Entry 1MIW (X-ray diffraction, 3.00 A resolution); this record covers chains A and B.

# Chain A (and B)
Protein: tRNA CCA-adding enzyme
From: Geobacillus stearothermophilus
Notes: chain B of this document is another copy of the same molecule, construct and numbering; everything in this record applies to it too
Reference sequence: Q7SIB1 (Q7SIB1_BACST); residue numbers follow UniProt; this construct covers 1-404
Chain sequence (404 residues; each row starts with the number of its first residue):
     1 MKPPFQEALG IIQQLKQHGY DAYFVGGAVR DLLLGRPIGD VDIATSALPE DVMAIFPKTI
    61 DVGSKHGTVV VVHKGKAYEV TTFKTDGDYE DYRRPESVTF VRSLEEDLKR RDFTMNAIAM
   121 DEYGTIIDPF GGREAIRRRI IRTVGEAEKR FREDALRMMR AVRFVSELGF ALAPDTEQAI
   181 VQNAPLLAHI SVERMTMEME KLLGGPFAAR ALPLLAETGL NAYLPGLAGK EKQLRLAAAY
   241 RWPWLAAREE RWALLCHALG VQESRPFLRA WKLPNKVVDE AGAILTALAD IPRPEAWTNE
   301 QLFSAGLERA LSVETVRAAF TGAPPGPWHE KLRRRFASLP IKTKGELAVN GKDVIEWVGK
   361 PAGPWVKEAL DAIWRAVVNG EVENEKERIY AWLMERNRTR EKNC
Not modelled in the structure: 88-96
Modified / non-standard residues: Mse1, Mse53, Mse115, Mse120, Mse158, Mse159, Mse195, Mse197, Mse199, Mse394 (selenomethionine; parent Met)
Swiss-Prot annotation at these positions:
  - binding site (ATP): G27, R30, R111, D154, R157, R160, R163
  - binding site (CTP): G27, R30, R111, D154, R157, R160, R163
  - binding site (Mg(2+)): D40, D42
  - site: D112 (May assist in discriminating ATP from CTP), E153 (Involved in nucleotide selection)
Ligand contacts: ATP (adenosine-5'-triphosphate): G26, G27, R30, R110, R111, D112, N116, R150, D154, R157, R160, R163, F164, E167, K201
From the paper describing this entry:
  - catalytic residues: D40, D42
  - binding site for ATP: G27, R30, R111, D112, D154, R157, R160, R163
  - specificity-determining residues: R111, D112, E153, D154, R157
  - contacts within the chain: D112-R160 (hydrogen bond), E153-R157 (hydrogen bond)
  - catalytic residues: E79 (proposed by the authors, not directly observed)

# Interface between chain A and chain B
Pairs across the interface - 9 pairs, chain A then chain B:
  Y20(A) - K276(B)  hydrogen bond
  D40(A) - K58(B)  salt bridge
  D51(A) - K276(B)  salt bridge
  K58(A) - D40(B)  salt bridge
  I60(A) - I60(B)  hydrophobic
  G75(A) - G75(B)
  A77(A) - I60(B)  hydrophobic
  K276(A) - Y20(B)  hydrogen bond
  K276(A) - D51(B)  salt bridge
Other interface residues (no listed pair), chain A (12 interface residues in all): E50, V62, V70, P274
Other interface residues (no listed pair), chain B (12 interface residues in all): E50, V62, V70, A77, P274

# Summary
The chain A/chain B interface involves 12 residues from each chain; the contacts include 2 hydrogen bonds and
4 salt bridges. Polar contacts include D40(A)-K58(B), D51(A)-K276(B) and Y20(A)-K276(B). Bound to chain A:
ATP. From the paper: catalytic residues D40(A), D42(A) and E79(A); a binding site for ATP at G27(A), R30(A)
and R111(A) among others.
Both chains are tRNA CCA-adding enzyme (Geobacillus stearothermophilus). Entry 1MIW (Crystal structure of
Bacillus stearothermophilus CCA-adding enzyme in complex with ATP) was determined by X-ray diffraction,
deposited together with 1MIV and 1MIY.
